Entry 7W9V (electron microscopy, 3.95 A resolution); this record covers chains H and J of the 11 polymer chains in the assembly.

== Chain H ==
Name: Histone H2B type 1-J
Organism: Homo sapiens
UniProt: P06899 (H2B1J_HUMAN); residues 0-125 here correspond to UniProt positions 1-126 (UniProt number = residue number + 1)
Amino-acid sequence (129 residues; each row starts with the number of its first residue; numbers below 1 keep their minus sign (Gly-3 is residue -3)):
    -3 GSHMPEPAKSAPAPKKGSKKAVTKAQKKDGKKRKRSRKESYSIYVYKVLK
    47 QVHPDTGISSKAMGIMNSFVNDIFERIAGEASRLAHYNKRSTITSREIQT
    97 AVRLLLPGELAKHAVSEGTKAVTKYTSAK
Unresolved in the structure: -3 to 31, 125
Differences from the reference sequence: expression tag (-3 to -1)

== Chain J ==
Molecule: 145-nt DNA strand
Sequence (145 nucleotides; row label = number of the first residue in the row; numbers below 1 keep their minus sign (DA-72 is residue -72)):
   -72 ATCGATGTATATATCTGACACGTGCCTGGAGACTAGGGAGTAATCCCCTT
   -22 GGCGGTTAAAACGCGGGGGACAGCGCGTACGTGCGTTTAAGCGGTGCTAG
    28 AGCTGTCTACGACCAATTGAGCGGCCTCGGCACCGGGATTCTGAT

== Chain H / chain J interface ==
Residue-residue contacts - 12 pairs, chain H then chain J:
  Ser32(H) - DC30(J)  phosphate contact
  Arg33(H) - DT-46(J)  sugar contact
  Tyr42(H) - DA-53(J)  hydrogen bond to the phosphate
  Gly53(H) - DA-53(J)  phosphate contact
  Ile54(H) - DA-53(J)  hydrogen bond to the phosphate
  Ser55(H) - DC-54(J)  hydrogen bond to the phosphate
  Ser56(H) - DC-54(J)  hydrogen bond to the phosphate
  Arg86(H) - DA-34(J)  phosphate contact
  Arg86(H) - DG-33(J)  salt bridge to the phosphate
  Ser87(H) - DG-35(J)  hydrogen bond to the phosphate
  Ser87(H) - DA-34(J)  hydrogen bond to the phosphate
  Thr88(H) - DA-34(J)  hydrogen bond to the phosphate
Other interface residues (no listed pair), chain H (11 interface residues in all): Glu35
Other interface residues (no listed pair), chain J (9 interface residues in all): DC-52, DG-45

== Summary ==
The interface between chain H and chain J involves 11 residues on one side and 9 on the other, with 7 hydrogen
bonds and 1 salt bridge. Among the polar pairs are Tyr42(H)-DA-53(J), Ile54(H)-DA-53(J) and Ser55(H)-DC-54(J).
Here chain H is Histone H2B type 1-J (Homo sapiens) and chain J is a 145-nt DNA strand. Entry 7W9V (Cryo-EM
structure of nucleosome in complex with p300 acetyltransferase catalytic core (complex I)) was determined by
electron microscopy.
